1UH0 - chains A and C of the 4 polymer chains in the assembly; structure by X-ray diffraction, 2.80 A resolution.

[Chain A (and C)]
Protein: Agglutinin alpha chain
From: Artocarpus integer
Notes: chain C of this document is another copy of the same molecule, construct and numbering; everything in this record applies to it too
Reference sequence: P18670 (LECA_ARTIN); residue numbers follow UniProt; this construct covers 1-133
Sequence (133 residues; row label = number of the first residue in the row):
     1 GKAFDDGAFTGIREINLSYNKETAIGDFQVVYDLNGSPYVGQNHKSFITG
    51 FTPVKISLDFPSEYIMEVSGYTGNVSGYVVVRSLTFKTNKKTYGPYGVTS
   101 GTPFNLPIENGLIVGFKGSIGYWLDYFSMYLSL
Residues lining bound ligands: alpha-methyl-N-acetyl-D-galactosamine (MGC; methyl 2-acetamido-2-deoxy-alpha-D-galactopyranoside): Gly-1, Phe-47, Tyr-78, Val-80, Gly-121, Tyr-122, Trp-123, Asp-125
UniProt features mapped onto this chain:
  - region: Val-68 to Asn-89 (IgA-binding)
  - glycosylation (N-linked (GlcNAc...) asparagine): Asn-43, Asn-74
From the paper describing this entry:
  - binding site for alpha-methyl-N-acetyl-D-galactosamine: Gly-1, Phe-47, Tyr-78, Tyr-122, Trp-123, Asp-125
  - conformationally variable residues (side-chain flip): Tyr-122
  - specificity-determining residues: Tyr-122 (proposed by the authors, not directly observed)
  - specificity-determining residues: Tyr-78, Trp-123 (from molecular simulation)

[Chain A / chain C interface]
Pairs across the interface (6):
  Pro-103(A) with Pro-103(C)
  Leu-106(A) with Leu-106(C), hydrophobic
  Glu-109(A) with Lys-117(C), salt bridge; Ser-128(C), hydrogen bond
  Lys-117(A) with Glu-109(C), salt bridge
  Ser-128(A) with Glu-109(C), hydrogen bond
Interface residues without a listed pair, chain A (7 interface residues in all): Asn-105, Leu-131
Interface residues without a listed pair, chain C (7 interface residues in all): Phe-104, Leu-131

[In short]
Chain A and chain C each contribute 7 residues to their interface; the contacts include 2 hydrogen bonds and 2
salt bridges. Polar pairs include Glu-109(A)/Lys-117(C) and Glu-109(A)/Ser-128(C). Bound to chain A:
alpha-methyl-N-acetyl-D-galactosamine. The paper reports a binding site for
alpha-methyl-N-acetyl-D-galactosamine at Gly-1(A), Phe-47(A) and Tyr-78(A) among others; specificity
determinants Tyr-122(A), Tyr-78(A) and Trp-123(A).
Both chains are Agglutinin alpha chain (Artocarpus integer). Entry 1UH0 (Crystal structure of jacalin-
Me-alpha-GalNAc complex) was determined by X-ray diffraction, deposited together with 1UGW, 1UGX, 1UGY and
1UH1.
